Entry 8Z9A (electron microscopy, 3.00 A resolution); this record covers chains A and D of the 4 polymer chains in the assembly.

# Chain A
Molecule: Odorant receptor, ApisOrco
Organism: Acyrthosiphon pisum
UniProtKB: A0A1S6J137 (A0A1S6J137_ACYPI); residues 1-463 here = UniProt positions 1-463
Chain sequence (463 residues; row label = number of the first residue in the row):
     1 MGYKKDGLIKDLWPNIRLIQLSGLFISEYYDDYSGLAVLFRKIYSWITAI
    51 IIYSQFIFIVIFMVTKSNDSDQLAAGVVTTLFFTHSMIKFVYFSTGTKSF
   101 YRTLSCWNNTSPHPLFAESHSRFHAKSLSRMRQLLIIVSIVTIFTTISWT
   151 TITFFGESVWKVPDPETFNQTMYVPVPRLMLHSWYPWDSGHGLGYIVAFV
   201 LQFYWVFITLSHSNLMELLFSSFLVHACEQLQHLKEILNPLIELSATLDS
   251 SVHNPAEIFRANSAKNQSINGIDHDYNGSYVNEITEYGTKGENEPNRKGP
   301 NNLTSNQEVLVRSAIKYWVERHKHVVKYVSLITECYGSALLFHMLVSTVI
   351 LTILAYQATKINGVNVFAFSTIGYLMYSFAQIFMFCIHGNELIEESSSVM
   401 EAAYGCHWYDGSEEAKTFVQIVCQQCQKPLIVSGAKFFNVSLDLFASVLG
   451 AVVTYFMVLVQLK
Unresolved in the structure: 1-4, 250-302
Ligand contacts:
  - 1,2-diacyl-sn-glycero-3-phosphocholine (PC1), molecule 1: Ser70, Leu73, Ala74, Val77, Leu345, Thr348, Val349, Leu351, Thr352, Ile353, Tyr356, Val448, Ala451, Val452, Tyr455
  - 1,2-diacyl-sn-glycero-3-phosphocholine (PC1), molecule 2: Thr79, Phe82, Ile137, Val141, Phe144, Thr145, Ser148, Trp149, Ile152, Thr153, Leu179, Met180, His182, Phe369, Ser370, Ile372, Gly373, Tyr374, Met376, Tyr377, Ala380

# Chain D
Molecule: Odorant receptor, ApisOR5
Organism: Acyrthosiphon pisum
UniProtKB: A0A1S6J146 (A0A1S6J146_ACYPI); residue numbers follow UniProt; this construct covers 1-367
Chain sequence (367 residues; numbered 1 to 367; the number before each row is that of its first residue):
     1 MQRIDTINMFLQMTGCTDSKAMLYLTYFEFLITFYYLIATYASIVHFEQS
    51 VTIQLFALLCMLIECVILLNITFRLYHKNHIREMHQYSRRLGIPDSYRSV
   101 INVITKYHLIASNIFVVFPVTYAIFCDSVRVGDPFTFPFLDVLPMHTDNL
   151 AIYACKYLVYAISVYIAHVELCFINTTFIYYVGVLKHRLETIVQTIGEAF
   201 ADNDEQKFKYAIIQHQKLLSYFNTMKIVFSKPILLSMSFNAIYFGLTTSF
   251 VIQAIRGYINQAILSICIASSAAAVINITIYTFYGSELMDLHDKILHVLF
   301 DNAFFYVSKSFKSSILIMMTRVTIPLKFTVGYIFTINLNLLLKILKMSYT
   351 VLNVLLSSETIKPHKLS
Unresolved in the structure: 1-3, 361-367
Ligand contacts:
  - 1,2-diacyl-sn-glycero-3-phosphocholine (PC1): Leu69, Phe73, Ser230, Lys231, Leu234, Leu235, Met237, Ser238, Phe239, Ile242, Val330, Gly331, Tyr332, Phe334, Leu340, Lys343, Ile344
  - SOU ([(2E)-3,7-dimethylocta-2,6-dienyl] ethanoate): Cys60, Ile63, Glu64, Val66, Phe115, Pro138, Phe139, Ser163, Val164, Ala167, His168, Leu171, Phe239, Tyr243, Ala269, Ser270, Ala273, Ala274

# Interface between chain A and chain D
Residue-residue contacts - 35 pairs, chain A then chain D:
  Asn390(A) - Tyr332(D)
  Glu394(A) - Tyr332(D)
  Met400(A) - Arg321(D)
  Met400(A) - Ile324(D)  hydrophobic
  Tyr404(A) - His215(D)  hydrogen bond
  Tyr404(A) - Gln216(D)  hydrogen bond (backbone-side chain)
  Tyr404(A) - Leu219(D)  hydrophobic
  Tyr404(A) - Met318(D)
  Tyr404(A) - Arg321(D)
  Cys406(A) - Gln216(D)  hydrogen bond (backbone-side chain)
  Trp408(A) - Ile212(D)  hydrophobic
  Trp408(A) - Gln216(D)
  Trp408(A) - Ser314(D)
  Trp408(A) - Ile317(D)  hydrophobic
  Tyr409(A) - Lys209(D)
  Tyr409(A) - Ile212(D)  hydrophobic
  Tyr409(A) - Ile213(D)
  Tyr409(A) - Gln216(D)
  Glu413(A) - Ser310(D)
  Glu413(A) - Ser313(D)  hydrogen bond
  Lys416(A) - Glu205(D)  salt bridge
  Lys416(A) - Ser310(D)  hydrogen bond (side chain-backbone)
  Lys416(A) - Ser313(D)
  Lys416(A) - Ser314(D)  hydrogen bond
  Lys416(A) - Ile317(D)
  Gln420(A) - Leu316(D)
  Gln420(A) - Ile317(D)
  Gln420(A) - Thr320(D)  hydrogen bond
  Gln427(A) - Thr323(D)
  Gln427(A) - Ile324(D)
  Leu442(A) - Tyr332(D)  hydrophobic
  Asp443(A) - Tyr332(D)
  Asp443(A) - Ile333(D)
  Met457(A) - Val354(D)  hydrophobic
  Gln461(A) - Ser357(D)  hydrogen bond
Also at the interface, not in a pair above, chain A (22 interface residues in all): Glu401, Gly405, Asp410, Val419, Cys423, Gln424, Ala446
Also at the interface, not in a pair above, chain D (24 interface residues in all): Lys309, Thr350, Asn353

# Summary
The interface between chain A and chain D involves 22 residues on one side and 24 on the other; the contacts
include 8 hydrogen bonds and 1 salt bridge. Polar contacts include Lys416(A)-Glu205(D), Tyr404(A)-His215(D)
and Tyr404(A)-Gln216(D). Chain A binds 1,2-diacyl-sn-glycero-3-phosphocholine.
Here chain A is Odorant receptor, ApisOrco and chain D is Odorant receptor, ApisOR5, both from Acyrthosiphon
pisum. Entry 8Z9A (Cryo-EM structure of the insect olfactory receptor OR5-Orco heterocomplex from
Acyrthosiphon pisum bound with geranyl acetate) was determined by electron microscopy together with 8Z9Z from
the same study.
